Entry 6DDI (X-ray diffraction, 1.50 A resolution); this record covers chains A and B.

# Chain A (and B)
Molecule: Bromodomain-containing protein 2
Source organism: Homo sapiens
Notes: chain B of this document is another copy of the same molecule, construct and numbering; everything in this record applies to it too
Reference sequence: P25440 (BRD2_HUMAN), isoform P25440-3; residues 67-200 here correspond to UniProt positions 20-153 (UniProt number = residue number - 47)
Sequence (138 residues; each row starts with the number of its first residue):
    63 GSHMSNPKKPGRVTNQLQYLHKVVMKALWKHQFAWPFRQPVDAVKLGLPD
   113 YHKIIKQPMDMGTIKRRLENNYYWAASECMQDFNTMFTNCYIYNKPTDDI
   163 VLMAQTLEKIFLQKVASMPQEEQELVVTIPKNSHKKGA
Not modelled in the structure: 63-72, 188-200 (chain B: 63-75, 183-200)
Construct notes: expression tag (63-66)
Ligand contacts: G7V (4-{[(2S,4R)-1-acetyl-2-methyl-6-(1H-pyrazol-3-yl)-1,2,3,4-tetrahydroquinolin-4-yl]amino}benzonitrile): W97, P98, F99, V103, K107, L108, L110, Y113, C152, Y155, N156, I162

# Chain A / chain B interface
Contacting residue pairs - 40 pairs, chain A then chain B:
  Q78(A) with A178(B), hydrogen bond (side chain-backbone)
  I116(A) with P158(B), hydrophobic
  S139(A) with Q175(B)
  M142(A) with L174(B); A178(B), hydrophobic
  Q143(A) with K171(B), hydrogen bond (side chain-backbone); L174(B); Q175(B), hydrogen bond
  N146(A) with E170(B), hydrogen bond; L174(B)
  T150(A) with Y153(B); E170(B), hydrogen bond
  Y153(A) with T150(B); Y153(B); I154(B)
  I154(A) with Y153(B), hydrophobic; P158(B), hydrophobic; V163(B), hydrophobic; Q167(B)
  P158(A) with I116(B), hydrophobic; I154(B), hydrophobic
  V163(A) with I154(B), hydrophobic
  E170(A) with N146(B)
  K171(A) with Q143(B), hydrogen bond (backbone-side chain)
  L174(A) with M142(B); Q143(B); N146(B)
  Q175(A) with Q143(B)
  V177(A) with M142(B), hydrophobic; V177(B), hydrophobic
  A178(A) with Q78(B), hydrogen bond (backbone-side chain); M142(B), hydrophobic; M180(B)
  M180(A) with A178(B), hydrophobic; Q182(B)
  Q182(A) with A178(B); S179(B); M180(B); P181(B); Q182(B)
Interface residues without a listed pair, chain A (22 interface residues in all): T147, Q167, F173
Interface residues without a listed pair, chain B (23 interface residues in all): S139, T147

# Summary
Chain A and chain B form an interface of 22 and 23 residues respectively, with 7 hydrogen bonds. Polar pairs
include Q78(A)-A178(B), Q143(A)-K171(B) and Q143(A)-Q175(B). Ligands of chain A: compound G7V.
Both chains are Bromodomain-containing protein 2 (Homo sapiens). Entry 6DDI (Crystal Structure of the human
BRD2 BD1 bromodomain in complex with a Tetrahydroquinoline analogue) was determined by X-ray diffraction
together with 6DDJ from the same study.
